PDB entry 8OPC | electron microscopy, 2.99 A resolution | chains Ag and Ai of the 56 polymer chains in the assembly

[Chain Ag (and Ai)]
Molecule: Genome polyprotein (Fragment)
Source organism: Potato virus Y strain NTN
Notes: chain Ai of this document is another copy of the same molecule, construct and numbering; everything in this record applies to it too
UniProt: A0A0A7DIV0 (A0A0A7DIV0_9POTV); numbering as in UniProt (aligned over 1-267)
Amino-acid sequence (267 residues; row label = number of the first residue in the row):
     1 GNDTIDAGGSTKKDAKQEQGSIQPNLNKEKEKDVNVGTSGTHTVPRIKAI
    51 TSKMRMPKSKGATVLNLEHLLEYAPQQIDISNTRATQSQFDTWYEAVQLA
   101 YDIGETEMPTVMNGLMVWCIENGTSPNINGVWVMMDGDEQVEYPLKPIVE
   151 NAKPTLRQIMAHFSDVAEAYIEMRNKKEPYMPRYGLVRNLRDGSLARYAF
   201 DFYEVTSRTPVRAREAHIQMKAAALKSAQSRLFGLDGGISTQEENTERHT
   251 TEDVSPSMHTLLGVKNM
Disordered / not traced: 1-41
Reported in the primary citation:
  - binding site for the 5-nt RNA strand: S125 to G130
  - mutagenesis - S39C/E72C: increased stability

[Interface between chain Ag and chain Ai]
Residue-residue contacts (104):
  A49(Ag) with M173(Ai), hydrophobic
  I50(Ag) with A169(Ai), hydrophobic; Y170(Ai)
  M54(Ag) with A169(Ai), hydrophobic
  R55(Ag) with I78(Ai); D79(Ai), salt bridge; D165(Ai); V166(Ai)
  M56(Ag) with V166(Ai), hydrophobic
  P57(Ag) with H162(Ai); F163(Ai), hydrophobic; V166(Ai)
  K58(Ag) with Q87(Ai), hydrogen bond (backbone-side chain); F90(Ai); D91(Ai)
  S59(Ag) with Q87(Ai); D91(Ai), hydrogen bond; Y94(Ai)
  K60(Ag) with D91(Ai), hydrogen bond (backbone-side chain); E95(Ai), salt bridge
  V64(Ag) with F90(Ai), hydrophobic; Y94(Ai), hydrophobic; P109(Ai); M112(Ai), hydrophobic
  L65(Ag) with P109(Ai); M112(Ai), hydrophobic; N113(Ai); M116(Ai), hydrophobic; F163(Ai), hydrophobic; V166(Ai), hydrophobic
  N66(Ag) with P109(Ai); T110(Ai); N113(Ai), hydrogen bond (backbone-side chain)
  H69(Ag) with T110(Ai); N113(Ai); M134(Ai)
  L70(Ag) with N113(Ai); M116(Ai), hydrophobic; V166(Ai), hydrophobic
  L71(Ag) with M173(Ai), hydrophobic
  Y73(Ag) with V117(Ai), hydrophobic; M134(Ai); M135(Ai), hydrogen bond (side chain-backbone); Y170(Ai), hydrogen bond (backbone-side chain)
  A74(Ag) with R174(Ai)
  P75(Ag) with M135(Ai), hydrophobic; Y170(Ai); R174(Ai), hydrogen bond (backbone-side chain)
  Q76(Ag) with E178(Ai)
  Q77(Ag) with E121(Ai), hydrogen bond; Y180(Ai); M181(Ai), hydrogen bond (side chain-backbone); P182(Ai)
  D79(Ag) with V133(Ai); Q140(Ai), hydrogen bond (backbone-side chain)
  I80(Ag) with V117(Ai), hydrophobic; W118(Ai); N122(Ai), hydrogen bond (backbone-side chain); V133(Ai), hydrophobic
  S81(Ag) with N122(Ai); R183(Ai)
  N82(Ag) with N122(Ai), hydrogen bond (backbone-side chain)
  T83(Ag) with R183(Ai)
  T86(Ag) with V133(Ai); Q140(Ai)
  Q87(Ag) with Q140(Ai), hydrogen bond (backbone-side chain)
  S88(Ag) with E142(Ai), hydrogen bond
  V205(Ag) with L186(Ai)
  T206(Ag) with L186(Ai)
  S207(Ag) with P179(Ai), hydrogen bond (side chain-backbone); Y180(Ai); M181(Ai), hydrogen bond (side chain-backbone); L186(Ai)
  R208(Ag) with P179(Ai)
  R214(Ag) with L186(Ai); N189(Ai), hydrogen bond; L190(Ai), hydrogen bond (side chain-backbone)
  E215(Ag) with N189(Ai), hydrogen bond; R191(Ai), salt bridge
  I218(Ag) with N189(Ai)
  E247(Ag) with H249(Ai), salt bridge; P256(Ai)
  R248(Ag) with T251(Ai)
  M258(Ag) with V254(Ai)
  H259(Ag) with D253(Ai); V254(Ai), hydrogen bond (backbone-backbone)
  T260(Ag) with V254(Ai)
  L261(Ag) with L261(Ai), hydrophobic
  L262(Ag) with E252(Ai); V254(Ai); T260(Ai)
  G263(Ag) with L261(Ai); L262(Ai); V264(Ai)
  V264(Ag) with L261(Ai), hydrogen bond (backbone-backbone); V264(Ai); N266(Ai)
  K265(Ag) with V264(Ai), hydrogen bond (backbone-backbone); K265(Ai); N266(Ai), hydrogen bond (backbone-backbone)
  N266(Ag) with N266(Ai), hydrogen bond; M267(Ai)
  M267(Ag) with K265(Ai), hydrogen bond (backbone-side chain); N266(Ai)
Interface residues without a listed pair, chain Ag (49 interface residues in all): V211, S257
Interface residues without a listed pair, chain Ai (57 interface residues in all): Q76, R84, G114, V187, S255

[Overview]
The interface between chain Ag and chain Ai involves 49 residues on one side and 57 on the other, with 25
hydrogen bonds and 4 salt bridges. Polar contacts include R55(Ag)-D79(Ai), K60(Ag)-E95(Ai) and
E215(Ag)-R191(Ai). The paper reports a binding site for the 5-nt RNA strand at S125(Ag); S39C/E72C of chain Ag
increase stability.
Chain Ag and chain Ai are both Genome polyprotein (Fragment) (Potato virus Y strain NTN); the structure,
Virus-like Particle based on PVY coat protein with helical architecture encapsidating ssRNA, was determined by
electron microscopy (same publication as 8OPE and 8OPL).
